Entry 7YCD (X-ray diffraction, 2.01 A resolution); this record covers chains A and C of the 4 polymer chains in the assembly.

== Chain A (and C) ==
Protein: Hydroxynitrile lyase
From: Oxidus gracilis
Notes: chain C of this document is another copy of the same molecule, construct and numbering; everything in this record applies to it too
Reference sequence: A0A2Z5XCT7 (A0A2Z5XCT7_9MYRI); residues -17 to 166 here correspond to UniProt positions 1-184 (UniProt number = residue number + 18)
Chain sequence (184 residues; row label = number of the first residue in the row; numbers below 1 keep their minus sign (Met-17 is residue -17)):
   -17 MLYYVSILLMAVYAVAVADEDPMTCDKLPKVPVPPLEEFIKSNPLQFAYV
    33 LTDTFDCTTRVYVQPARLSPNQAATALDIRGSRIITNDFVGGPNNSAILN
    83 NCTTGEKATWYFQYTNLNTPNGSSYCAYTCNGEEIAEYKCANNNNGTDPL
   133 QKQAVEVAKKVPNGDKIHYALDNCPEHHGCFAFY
Unresolved in the structure: -17 to 4 (chain C: -17 to 3)
Cystine bridges: Cys7-Cys112, Cys39-Cys156, Cys108-Cys122
Residues lining bound ligands:
  - (2R)-hydroxy(phenyl)ethanenitrile (MXN), molecule 1: Pro26, Leu27, Gln28, Thr41, Asn124, Asn125, Asn126, Asn127, Phe163, Ala164
  - (2R)-hydroxy(phenyl)ethanenitrile (MXN), molecule 2: Phe29, Arg42, Tyr44, Ala58, Phe71, Ala79, Leu81, Trp92, Phe94, Tyr107, Ala109, Lys121

== How chain A and chain C interact ==
Pairs across the interface (83; chain A residue first):
  Ile22(A) - Gln46(C)
  Lys23(A) - Gln46(C)  hydrogen bond (backbone-side chain)
  Asn25(A) - Val45(C)
  Asn25(A) - Gln46(C)  hydrogen bond (backbone-side chain)
  Pro26(A) - Gln46(C)
  Pro26(A) - Pro47(C)
  Pro26(A) - Ala48(C)
  Val45(A) - Val43(C)  hydrophobic
  Gln46(A) - Ile22(C)  hydrogen bond (side chain-backbone)
  Gln46(A) - Lys23(C)  hydrogen bond (side chain-backbone)
  Gln46(A) - Asn25(C)  hydrogen bond (side chain-backbone)
  Gln46(A) - Pro26(C)
  Pro47(A) - Pro26(C)
  Ala48(A) - Pro26(C)
  Ala48(A) - Phe163(C)  hydrophobic
  Arg49(A) - Asn103(C)
  Arg49(A) - Gly104(C)
  Arg49(A) - Asn125(C)  hydrogen bond (side chain-backbone)
  Arg49(A) - Asn126(C)
  Leu50(A) - Asn125(C)
  Leu50(A) - Asn126(C)
  Leu50(A) - Asn127(C)
  Leu50(A) - Phe163(C)
  Ser51(A) - Phe163(C)
  Pro52(A) - Phe163(C)
  Thr57(A) - Phe165(C)
  Leu59(A) - Ile61(C)  hydrophobic
  Ile61(A) - Leu59(C)  hydrophobic
  Ile61(A) - Ile66(C)  hydrophobic
  Gly63(A) - Ile66(C)
  Ser64(A) - Ser64(C)
  Ser64(A) - Arg65(C)
  Ser64(A) - Ile66(C)  hydrogen bond (backbone-backbone)
  Arg65(A) - Ser64(C)
  Arg65(A) - Ile66(C)
  Ile66(A) - Ile61(C)  hydrophobic
  Ile66(A) - Gly63(C)
  Ile66(A) - Ser64(C)  hydrogen bond (backbone-backbone)
  Ile66(A) - Arg65(C)
  Ile66(A) - Ile66(C)  hydrophobic
  Thr68(A) - Phe165(C)
  Asp70(A) - Gly161(C)
  Asp70(A) - Cys162(C)
  Asp70(A) - Phe163(C)
  Asn82(A) - His160(C)  hydrogen bond (side chain-backbone)
  Asn82(A) - Gly161(C)
  Asn82(A) - Cys162(C)  hydrogen bond
  Asn83(A) - His160(C)
  Cys84(A) - His160(C)
  Cys84(A) - Cys162(C)  disulfide
  Cys84(A) - Phe165(C)
  Cys84(A) - Tyr166(C)
  Thr85(A) - Ser64(C)
  Thr85(A) - His160(C)  hydrogen bond (backbone-side chain)
  Thr85(A) - Tyr166(C)
  Thr86(A) - His160(C)
  Gly87(A) - His160(C)
  Asn103(A) - Arg49(C)
  Gly104(A) - Arg49(C)
  Asn125(A) - Arg49(C)
  Asn125(A) - Leu50(C)
  Asn126(A) - Arg49(C)
  Asn127(A) - Leu50(C)
  His160(A) - Asn82(C)  hydrogen bond (backbone-side chain)
  His160(A) - Asn83(C)
  His160(A) - Cys84(C)
  His160(A) - Thr85(C)  hydrogen bond (side chain-backbone)
  His160(A) - Thr86(C)
  His160(A) - Gly87(C)
  Gly161(A) - Asn82(C)
  Cys162(A) - Asp70(C)
  Cys162(A) - Asn82(C)  hydrogen bond
  Cys162(A) - Cys84(C)  disulfide
  Phe163(A) - Ala48(C)  hydrophobic
  Phe163(A) - Leu50(C)
  Phe163(A) - Ser51(C)
  Phe163(A) - Pro52(C)
  Phe163(A) - Asp70(C)
  Phe165(A) - Thr57(C)
  Phe165(A) - Thr68(C)
  Phe165(A) - Cys84(C)
  Tyr166(A) - Cys84(C)
  Tyr166(A) - Thr85(C)  hydrogen bond (backbone-side chain)
Also at the interface, not in a pair above, chain A (41 interface residues in all): Ser24, Val43, Pro102
Also at the interface, not in a pair above, chain C (41 interface residues in all): Ser24, Pro102
Inter-chain disulfides: Cys84(A)-Cys162(C), Cys162(A)-Cys84(C)

== In short ==
Chain A and chain C each contribute 41 residues to their interface, with 2 disulfide bonds and 15 hydrogen
bonds. Polar contacts include Lys23(A)-Gln46(C), Asn25(A)-Gln46(C) and Gln46(A)-Ile22(C). Bound to chain A:
(2R)-hydroxy(phenyl)ethanenitrile.
Both chains are Hydroxynitrile lyase (Oxidus gracilis). Entry 7YCD (HYDROXYNITRILE LYASE FROM THE MILLIPEDE,
Oxidus gracilis bound with (R)-(+)-ALPHA-HYDROXYBENZENE-ACETONITRILE) was determined by X-ray diffraction,
deposited together with 7YCB, 7YCF, 7YCT and 7YAX.
